6DXX - chains A and B; structure by X-ray diffraction, 2.70 A resolution.

# Chain A
Molecule: N-acylethanolamine-hydrolyzing acid amidase subunit alpha
From: Homo sapiens
Notes: EC 3.5.1.60
Reference sequence: Q02083 (NAAA_HUMAN); residue numbers follow UniProt; this construct covers 29-125
Sequence (107 residues; numbered 19 to 125; the number before each row is that of its first residue):
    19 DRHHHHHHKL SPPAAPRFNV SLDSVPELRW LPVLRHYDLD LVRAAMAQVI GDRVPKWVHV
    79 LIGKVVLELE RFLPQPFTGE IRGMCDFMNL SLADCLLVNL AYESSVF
Disordered / not traced: 19-28
Disulfides: Cys103-Cys113
Covalently attached groups: N-acetylglucosamine (NAG) linked to Asn37, Asn107
Construct notes: expression tag (19-28)
Small-molecule neighbours:
  - TON (2-{2-[4-(1,1,3,3-tetramethylbutyl)phenoxy]ethoxy}ethanol): Pro73, Trp75, Val76, Leu79, Leu87, Leu118, Glu121, Ser122, Ser123, Val124
  - WTF ([2-(ethylsulfonyl)phenyl][(2S)-4-(6-fluoro-1,3-benzothiazol-2-yl)-2-methylpiperazin-1-yl]methanone): Val60, Ala63, Met64, Val67, Val116, Ala119, Tyr120, Phe125
What the authors report for this chain:
  - binding site for WTF: Met64
  - conformationally variable residues (order/disorder transition): Val124, Phe125

# Chain B
Molecule: N-acylethanolamine-hydrolyzing acid amidase subunit beta
From: Homo sapiens
Notes: EC 3.5.1.60
Reference sequence: Q02083 (NAAA_HUMAN); residues 126-359 here = UniProt positions 126-359
Sequence (234 residues; row label = number of the first residue in the row):
   126 CTSIVAQDSR GHIYHGRNLD YPFGNVLRKL TVDVQFLKNG QIAFTGTTFI GYVGLWTGQS
   186 PHKFTVSGDE RDKGWWWENA IAALFRRHIP VSWLIRATLS ESENFEAAVG KLAKTPLIAD
   246 VYYIVGGTSP REGVVITRNR DGPADIWPLD PLNGAWFRVE TNYDHWKPAP KEDDRRTSAI
   306 KALNATGQAN LSLEALFQIL SVVPVYNNFT IYTTVMSAGS PDKYMTRIRN PSRK
Disordered / not traced: 357-359
Covalently attached groups: N-acetylglucosamine (NAG) linked to Asn309
Small-molecule neighbours:
  - TON (2-{2-[4-(1,1,3,3-tetramethylbutyl)phenoxy]ethoxy}ethanol): Trp201, Asn204, Ala205, Ala208, Leu209
  - WTF ([2-(ethylsulfonyl)phenyl][(2S)-4-(6-fluoro-1,3-benzothiazol-2-yl)-2-methylpiperazin-1-yl]methanone): Cys126, Leu144, Asp145, Tyr146, Leu152, Leu155, Phe174, Ile175, Gly176, Tyr177, Trp181, Glu195
What the authors report for this chain:
  - catalytic residues: Cys126, Asp145, Glu195, Asn287
  - mutagenesis - C126A: abolished catalytic activity (citing earlier work)
  - catalytic residues: Arg142 (proposed by the authors, not directly observed)
  - contacts within the chain: Cys126-Arg300 (hydrogen bond), Cys126-Asn287 (hydrogen bond), Cys126-Asp145 (hydrogen bond)
  - binding site for WTF: Cys126, Tyr146, Trp181
  - conformationally variable residues (register shift): Trp200 to Trp202

# Interface between chain A and chain B
Pairs across the interface (83):
  Ser29(A) with Arg352(B)
  Pro30(A) with Phe322(B); Arg352(B), hydrogen bond (backbone-side chain); Ile353(B)
  Pro31(A) with Arg352(B); Ile353(B), hydrogen bond (backbone-backbone)
  Ala32(A) with Met350(B), hydrophobic; Thr351(B); Arg352(B)
  Ala33(A) with Thr351(B), hydrogen bond (backbone-backbone); Ile353(B), hydrophobic
  Pro34(A) with Thr156(B); Val157(B); Asp158(B), hydrogen bond (backbone-backbone)
  Arg35(A) with Asp158(B), salt bridge; Gln160(B); Tyr349(B), hydrogen bond (side chain-backbone)
  Phe36(A) with Asp158(B), hydrogen bond (backbone-backbone); Val159(B); Gln160(B), hydrogen bond (backbone-backbone)
  Asn37(A) with Gln160(B); Leu162(B)
  Val38(A) with Val159(B), hydrophobic; Gln160(B), hydrogen bond (backbone-backbone); Phe161(B); Leu162(B), hydrogen bond (backbone-backbone)
  Ser39(A) with Leu162(B)
  Leu40(A) with Leu162(B), hydrogen bond (backbone-backbone); Lys163(B); Phe169(B), hydrophobic; Arg221(B)
  Asp41(A) with Lys163(B); Asn164(B), hydrogen bond (side chain-backbone); Gly165(B)
  Arg47(A) with Arg221(B)
  Trp48(A) with Val159(B), hydrophobic; Phe161(B), hydrophobic; Val178(B)
  Val51(A) with Ile175(B), hydrophobic
  Leu52(A) with Ile175(B), hydrophobic
  Tyr55(A) with Lys154(B); Thr156(B); Val157(B)
  Leu59(A) with Lys154(B)
  Val60(A) with Leu155(B), hydrophobic; Ile175(B), hydrophobic
  Ala63(A) with Val151(B), hydrophobic; Leu155(B), hydrophobic
  Gln66(A) with Phe148(B)
  Val67(A) with Tyr146(B); Phe148(B), hydrophobic
  Asp70(A) with Phe148(B)
  Trp75(A) with Trp201(B), hydrophobic
  Phe90(A) with Ala208(B); Arg212(B)
  Pro92(A) with Trp218(B)
  Phe95(A) with Val178(B), hydrophobic; Trp218(B), hydrophobic; Arg221(B)
  Glu98(A) with Val178(B); Arg221(B), salt bridge
  Ile99(A) with Val178(B), hydrophobic; Trp218(B), hydrophobic
  Met102(A) with Gly176(B); Val178(B), hydrophobic
  Val116(A) with Tyr177(B)
  Asn117(A) with Gly176(B), hydrogen bond (side chain-backbone); Tyr177(B); Val178(B), hydrogen bond (side chain-backbone)
  Leu118(A) with Pro215(B), hydrophobic
  Tyr120(A) with Trp181(B), hydrophobic; Glu195(B); Arg196(B), hydrogen bond (side chain-backbone); Val216(B), hydrophobic; Ala244(B), hydrophobic; Asp245(B), hydrogen bond (side chain-backbone); Val246(B)
  Glu121(A) with Asn204(B), hydrogen bond (backbone-side chain); Pro215(B); Val216(B), hydrogen bond (side chain-backbone); Ile243(B)
  Ser123(A) with Trp201(B)
  Phe125(A) with Tyr146(B), hydrogen bond (backbone-side chain)
Interface residues without a listed pair, chain A (41 interface residues in all): Arg71, Val83, Leu91
Interface residues without a listed pair, chain B (49 interface residues in all): Leu152, Thr170, Thr173, Gly179, Asp194, Leu209, Arg354, Pro356

# Overview
41 residues of chain A face 49 of chain B across their interface, with 18 hydrogen bonds and 2 salt bridges.
Among the polar pairs are Arg35(A)-Asp158(B), Glu98(A)-Arg221(B) and Pro30(A)-Arg352(B). From the paper:
catalytic residues Cys126(B), Asp145(B) and Glu195(B) among others; C126A of chain B abolishes catalytic
activity.
Here chain A is N-acylethanolamine-hydrolyzing acid amidase subunit alpha and chain B is
N-acylethanolamine-hydrolyzing acid amidase subunit beta, both from Homo sapiens. Entry 6DXX (Human
N-acylethanolamine-hydrolyzing acid amidase (NAAA) in complex with non-covalent benzothiazole-piperazine
inhibitor ARN19702, in presence of Triton ...) was determined by X-ray diffraction together with 6DXY, 6DXZ,
6DY1, 6DY2 and 6DY3 from the same study.
